Entry 5UI8 (X-ray diffraction, 3.76 A resolution); this record covers chains I and J of the 6 polymer chains in the assembly.

== Chain I ==
Molecule: DNA-directed RNA polymerase subunit beta
Organism: Escherichia coli O45:K1 (strain S88 / ExPEC)
Notes: EC 2.7.7.6
UniProtKB: B7MIX3 (RPOB_ECO45); residues 1-1342 here = UniProt positions 1-1342
Amino-acid sequence (1342 residues; numbered 1 to 1342; the number before each row is that of its first residue):
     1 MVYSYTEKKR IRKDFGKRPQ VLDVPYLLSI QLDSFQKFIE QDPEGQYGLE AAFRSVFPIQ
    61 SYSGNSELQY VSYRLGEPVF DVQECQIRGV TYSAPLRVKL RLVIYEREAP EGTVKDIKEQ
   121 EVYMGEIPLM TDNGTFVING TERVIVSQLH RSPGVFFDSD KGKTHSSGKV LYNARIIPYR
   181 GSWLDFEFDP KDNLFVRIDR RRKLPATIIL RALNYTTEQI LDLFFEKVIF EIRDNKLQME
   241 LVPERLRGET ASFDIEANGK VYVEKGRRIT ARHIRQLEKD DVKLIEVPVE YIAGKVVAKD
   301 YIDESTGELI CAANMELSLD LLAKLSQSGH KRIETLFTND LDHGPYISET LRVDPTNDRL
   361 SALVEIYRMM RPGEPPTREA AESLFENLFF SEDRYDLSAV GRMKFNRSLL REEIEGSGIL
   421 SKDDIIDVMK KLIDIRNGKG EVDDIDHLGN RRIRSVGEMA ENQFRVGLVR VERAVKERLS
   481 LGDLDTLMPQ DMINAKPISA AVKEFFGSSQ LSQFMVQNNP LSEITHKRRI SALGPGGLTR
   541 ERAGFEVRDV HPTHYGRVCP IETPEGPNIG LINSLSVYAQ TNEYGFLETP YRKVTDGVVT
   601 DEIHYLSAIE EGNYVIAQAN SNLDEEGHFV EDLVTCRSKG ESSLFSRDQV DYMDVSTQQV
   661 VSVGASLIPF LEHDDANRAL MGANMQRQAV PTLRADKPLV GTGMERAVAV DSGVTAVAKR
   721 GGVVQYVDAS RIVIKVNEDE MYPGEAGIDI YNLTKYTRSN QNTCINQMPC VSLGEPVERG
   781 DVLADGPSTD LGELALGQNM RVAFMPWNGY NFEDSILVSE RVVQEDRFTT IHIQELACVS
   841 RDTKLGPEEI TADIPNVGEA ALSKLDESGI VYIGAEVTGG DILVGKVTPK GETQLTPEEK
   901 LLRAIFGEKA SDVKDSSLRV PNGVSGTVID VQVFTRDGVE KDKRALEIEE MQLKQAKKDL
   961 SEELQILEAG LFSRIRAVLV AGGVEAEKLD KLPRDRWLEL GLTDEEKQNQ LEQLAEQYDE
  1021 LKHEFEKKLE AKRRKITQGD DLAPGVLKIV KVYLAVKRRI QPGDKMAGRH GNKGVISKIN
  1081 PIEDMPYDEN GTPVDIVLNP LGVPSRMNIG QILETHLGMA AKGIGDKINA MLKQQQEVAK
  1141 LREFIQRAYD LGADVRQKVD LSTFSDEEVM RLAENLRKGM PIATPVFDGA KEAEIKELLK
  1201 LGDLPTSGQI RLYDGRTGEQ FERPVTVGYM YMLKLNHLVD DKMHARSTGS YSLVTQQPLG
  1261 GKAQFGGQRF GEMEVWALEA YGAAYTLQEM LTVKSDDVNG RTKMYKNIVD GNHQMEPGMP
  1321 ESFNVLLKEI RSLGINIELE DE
Not modelled in the structure: 1, 227-336, 997-1009, 1342
Differences from the reference sequence: conflict Val516 (Asp in B7MIX3)
Swiss-Prot annotation at these positions:
  - modified residue (N6-acetyllysine): Lys1022, Lys1200

== Chain J ==
Molecule: DNA-directed RNA polymerase subunit beta'
Organism: Escherichia coli O157:H7
Notes: EC 2.7.7.6
UniProtKB: P0A8T8 (RPOC_ECO57); residue numbers follow UniProt; this construct covers 1-1407
Amino-acid sequence (1407 residues; each row starts with the number of its first residue):
     1 MKDLLKFLKA QTKTEEFDAI KIALASPDMI RSWSFGEVKK PETINYRTFK PERDGLFCAR
    61 IFGPVKDYEC LCGKYKRLKH RGVICEKCGV EVTQTKVRRE RMGHIELASP TAHIWFLKSL
   121 PSRIGLLLDM PLRDIERVLY FESYVVIEGG MTNLERQQIL TEEQYLDALE EFGDEFDAKM
   181 GAEAIQALLK SMDLEQECEQ LREELNETNS ETKRKKLTKR IKLLEAFVQS GNKPEWMILT
   241 VLPVLPPDLR PLVPLDGGRF ATSDLNDLYR RVINRNNRLK RLLDLAAPDI IVRNEKRMLQ
   301 EAVDALLDNG RRGRAITGSN KRPLKSLADM IKGKQGRFRQ NLLGKRVDYS GRSVITVGPY
   361 LRLHQCGLPK KMALELFKPF IYGKLELRGL ATTIKAAKKM VEREEAVVWD ILDEVIREHP
   421 VLLNRAPTLH RLGIQAFEPV LIEGKAIQLH PLVCAAYNAD FDGDQMAVHV PLTLEAQLEA
   481 RALMMSTNNI LSPANGEPII VPSQDVVLGL YYMTRDCVNA KGEGMVLTGP KEAERLYRSG
   541 LASLHARVKV RITEYEKDAN GELVAKTSLK DTTVGRAILW MIVPKGLPYS IVNQALGKKA
   601 ISKMLNTCYR ILGLKPTVIF ADQIMYTGFA YAARSGASVG IDDMVIPEKK HEIISEAEAE
   661 VAEIQEQFQS GLVTAGERYN KVIDIWAAAN DRVSKAMMDN LQTETVINRD GQEEKQVSFN
   721 SIYMMADSGA RGSAAQIRQL AGMRGLMAKP DGSIIETPIT ANFREGLNVL QYFISTHGAR
   781 KGLADTALKT ANSGYLTRRL VDVAQDLVVT EDDCGTHEGI MMTPVIEGGD VKEPLRDRVL
   841 GRVTAEDVLK PGTADILVPR NTLLHEQWCD LLEENSVDAV KVRSVVSCDT DFGVCAHCYG
   901 RDLARGHIIN KGEAIGVIAA QSIGEPGTQL TMRTFHIGGA ASRAAAESSI QVKNKGSIKL
   961 SNVKSVVNSS GKLVITSRNT ELKLIDEFGR TKESYKVPYG AVLAKGDGEQ VAGGETVANW
  1021 DPHTMPVITE VSGFVRFTDM IDGQTITRQT DELTGLSSLV VLDSAERTAG GKDLRPALKI
  1081 VDAQGNDVLI PGTDMPAQYF LPGKAIVQLE DGVQISSGDT LARIPQESGG TKDITGGLPR
  1141 VADLFEARRP KEPAILAEIS GIVSFGKETK GKRRLVITPV DGSDPYEEMI PKWRQLNVFE
  1201 GERVERGDVI SDGPEAPHDI LRLRGVHAVT RYIVNEVQDV YRLQGVKIND KHIEVIVRQM
  1261 LRKATIVNAG SSDFLEGEQV EYSRVKIANR ELEANGKVGA TYSRDLLGIT KASLATESFI
  1321 SAASFQETTR VLTEAAVAGK RDELRGLKEN VIVGRLIPAG TGYAYHQDRM RRRAAGEAPA
  1381 APQVTAEDAS ASLAELLNAG LGGSDNE
Not modelled in the structure: 254-259, 932-947, 1127-1134, 1195-1200, 1373-1407
Bound ions: Zn2+ site 1: Cys70, Cys72, Cys85, Cys88; Mg2+ near Asp462 (its only coordinating residue here); Zn2+ site 2: Cys814, Cys888, Cys898
Swiss-Prot annotation at these positions:
  - binding site (Zn(2+)): Cys70, Cys72, Cys85, Cys88, Cys814, Cys888, Cys895, Cys898
  - binding site (Mg(2+)): Asp460, Asp462, Asp464
  - modified residue: Lys972 (N6-acetyllysine)

== Interface between chain I and chain J ==
Pairs across the interface (331):
  Phe545(I) with Lys781(J)
  Arg548(I) with Arg780(J)
  Asp549(I) with Pro750(J); His777(J), salt bridge; Arg780(J)
  Val550(I) with Pro750(J); Thr776(J); His777(J); Arg780(J)
  His551(I) with Phe773(J)
  Pro552(I) with Phe773(J)
  Tyr555(I) with Leu770(J); Phe773(J), hydrophobic
  Pro560(I) with Phe773(J), hydrophobic; Thr776(J); Arg780(J), hydrogen bond (backbone-side chain)
  Thr563(I) with Arg780(J)
  Gly570(I) with Arg780(J)
  Asn573(I) with Arg780(J), hydrogen bond
  Gln618(I) with Val769(J); Leu770(J)
  Glu641(I) with Lys749(J), salt bridge
  Ser642(I) with Thr757(J)
  Thr657(I) with Val769(J)
  Val660(I) with Val769(J), hydrophobic; Phe773(J), hydrophobic
  Leu671(I) with Tyr772(J), hydrogen bond (backbone-side chain)
  Glu672(I) with Gly766(J); Leu767(J); Tyr772(J)
  His673(I) with Phe763(J), hydrogen bond (side chain-backbone); Arg764(J); Glu765(J); Gly766(J)
  Asp674(I) with Phe763(J); Tyr772(J), hydrogen bond (backbone-side chain)
  Asp675(I) with Arg744(J), salt bridge; Phe763(J); Tyr772(J), hydrogen bond (backbone-side chain)
  Ala676(I) with Tyr772(J), hydrophobic; Ala779(J), hydrophobic
  Asn677(I) with Ala779(J); Leu783(J)
  Ala679(I) with Tyr772(J)
  Leu680(I) with Leu783(J), hydrophobic
  Phe804(I) with Ala637(J); Ser638(J), hydrogen bond (backbone-side chain)
  Met805(I) with Ala637(J)
  Pro806(I) with Leu508(J), hydrophobic; Ala632(J); Ala633(J); Ala637(J)
  Trp807(I) with Ala633(J)
  Asn808(I) with Pro359(J); Phe629(J), hydrogen bond (side chain-backbone); Ala630(J), hydrogen bond (side chain-backbone); Ala633(J)
  Gly809(I) with Val357(J); Pro359(J); Phe629(J)
  Tyr810(I) with Val357(J); Pro359(J), hydrophobic; Tyr360(J)
  Asn811(I) with Asp505(J)
  Phe812(I) with Val357(J), hydrophobic; Phe461(J); Ser503(J); Gln504(J); Asp505(J)
  Glu813(I) with Gln504(J), hydrogen bond
  Asp814(I) with Asp462(J)
  Ser815(I) with Val357(J)
  Gln1061(I) with Lys445(J)
  Pro1062(I) with Ala446(J)
  Gly1063(I) with Val354(J)
  Lys1065(I) with Asp462(J)
  Lys1073(I) with Asp462(J)
  Val1075(I) with Phe461(J); Asp462(J); Gly463(J)
  Ser1077(I) with Thr356(J); Val357(J)
  Asn1099(I) with Asp505(J), hydrogen bond
  Pro1100(I) with Ala637(J); Ser638(J); Val639(J)
  Leu1101(I) with Gln504(J); Asp505(J); Leu508(J), hydrophobic; Met725(J), hydrophobic; Ala730(J), hydrophobic; Arg731(J)
  Pro1104(I) with Ile722(J), hydrophobic; Met725(J), hydrophobic; Gln736(J)
  Ser1105(I) with Arg731(J), hydrogen bond; Gly732(J); Gln736(J), hydrogen bond (backbone-side chain)
  Met1107(I) with Gln736(J); Phe763(J)
  Ile1109(I) with Met644(J), hydrophobic; Phe763(J)
  Ile1112(I) with Ile641(J), hydrophobic
  His1116(I) with Ile641(J)
  Phe1187(I) with Leu767(J); Asn768(J); Val769(J), hydrophobic
  Glu1192(I) with Ile641(J); Arg764(J)
  Thr1206(I) with Asp642(J)
  Ser1207(I) with Asp642(J)
  Glu1219(I) with Arg538(J), salt bridge; Arg634(J), salt bridge
  Phe1221(I) with Ala633(J); Arg634(J)
  Glu1222(I) with Tyr512(J); Tyr537(J), hydrogen bond; Leu544(J); Arg634(J), salt bridge; Ser635(J); Gly636(J)
  Arg1223(I) with Tyr512(J); Ser635(J); Gly636(J); Ala637(J); Phe719(J), hydrogen bond (side chain-backbone); Ser721(J), hydrogen bond; Met724(J)
  Pro1224(I) with Gly636(J); Ser638(J)
  Val1225(I) with Gly636(J); Ser638(J)
  Thr1226(I) with Ser638(J), hydrogen bond; Val639(J), hydrogen bond (side chain-backbone); Gly640(J)
  Val1239(I) with Val354(J), hydrophobic
  Asp1240(I) with Lys445(J), salt bridge
  Lys1242(I) with Gln465(J), hydrogen bond
  Met1243(I) with Arg352(J); Ser353(J); Lys445(J)
  His1244(I) with Gly351(J); Arg352(J), hydrogen bond (backbone-backbone); Met372(J)
  Ala1245(I) with Ser350(J); Met372(J), hydrophobic; Glu375(J)
  Arg1246(I) with Asp348(J), salt bridge; Tyr349(J), hydrogen bond (backbone-backbone); Ser350(J), hydrogen bond (backbone-backbone)
  Ser1247(I) with Asp348(J); Tyr349(J); Glu375(J), hydrogen bond
  Tyr1251(I) with Asp348(J), hydrogen bond
  Leu1253(I) with Arg99(J), hydrogen bond (backbone-side chain); Asp248(J)
  Val1254(I) with Arg99(J), hydrogen bond (backbone-side chain); Asp248(J); Leu249(J)
  Thr1255(I) with Gln340(J), hydrogen bond
  Gln1256(I) with Lys96(J)
  Gln1257(I) with Gln340(J); Lys345(J)
  Pro1258(I) with Arg346(J); Val347(J); Asp348(J)
  Leu1259(I) with Arg346(J), hydrogen bond (backbone-side chain)
  Gly1260(I) with Arg346(J), hydrogen bond (backbone-side chain)
  Gly1261(I) with Arg346(J)
  Lys1262(I) with Arg352(J); Gln465(J), hydrogen bond
  Gly1267(I) with Arg346(J); Val347(J); Ser350(J)
  Gln1268(I) with Arg346(J); Val347(J), hydrogen bond (backbone-backbone); Ser350(J), hydrogen bond (backbone-side chain); Gly351(J); Arg352(J)
  Arg1269(I) with Arg339(J), hydrogen bond (side chain-backbone); Leu343(J); Lys345(J); Arg346(J); Arg352(J)
  Phe1270(I) with Leu343(J); Gly344(J); Lys345(J), hydrogen bond (backbone-backbone); Val347(J), hydrophobic; His469(J)
  Gly1271(I) with Leu343(J)
  Glu1272(I) with Leu342(J); Leu343(J); Arg798(J), salt bridge
  Met1273(I) with Thr428(J)
  Glu1274(I) with Asn424(J); Thr428(J), hydrogen bond; Ile434(J)
  Val1275(I) with Val1351(J), hydrophobic
  Trp1276(I) with Arg798(J); Val801(J), hydrophobic; Gln921(J); Lys1348(J)
  Ala1277(I) with Thr428(J); Gln921(J)
  Leu1278(I) with Met484(J), hydrophobic
  Glu1279(I) with Gln805(J); Leu1347(J); Lys1348(J), salt bridge
  Ala1280(I) with Arg431(J); Glu913(J); Val917(J), hydrophobic; Ile918(J), hydrophobic; Gln921(J)
  Tyr1281(I) with Arg431(J), hydrogen bond (side chain-backbone); Leu432(J); Ile434(J), hydrogen bond (side chain-backbone); Leu483(J), hydrophobic; Met484(J), hydrophobic; Asn489(J)
  Gly1282(I) with Leu483(J); Gly1360(J); Thr1361(J), hydrogen bond (backbone-backbone)
  Ala1283(I) with Leu483(J)
  Ala1284(I) with Leu1356(J); Ile1357(J); Gly1362(J)
  Tyr1285(I) with Glu475(J); Leu1356(J); Thr1361(J)
  Thr1286(I) with Ala476(J); Glu479(J)
  Leu1287(I) with Ile1357(J), hydrophobic
  Gln1288(I) with Arg1355(J); Leu1356(J)
  Glu1289(I) with Pro471(J); Leu472(J), hydrogen bond (side chain-backbone); Thr473(J), hydrogen bond (side chain-backbone); Ala476(J)
  Met1290(I) with Val347(J); His469(J)
  Leu1291(I) with Lys345(J); Val1351(J), hydrophobic
  Thr1292(I) with Gly1354(J)
  Lys1294(I) with Val347(J); Asp348(J); Tyr349(J); Val470(J); Leu472(J)
  Ser1295(I) with Lys345(J); Arg346(J), hydrogen bond (side chain-backbone); Asp348(J)
  Asp1296(I) with Lys345(J), salt bridge
  Val1298(I) with Lys96(J)
  Met1304(I) with Leu472(J), hydrophobic; Thr473(J)
  Tyr1305(I) with Tyr349(J); Pro379(J), hydrophobic; Tyr382(J)
  Ile1308(I) with Pro379(J), hydrophobic; Phe380(J), hydrophobic
  Val1309(I) with Pro379(J); Tyr382(J), hydrophobic; Gly383(J); Glu386(J)
  His1313(I) with Phe380(J); Leu472(J); Leu474(J); Gln477(J)
  Gln1314(I) with Thr473(J)
  Met1315(I) with Thr473(J)
  Gly1318(I) with Gly1354(J)
  Pro1320(I) with Ile1352(J); Val1353(J); Gly1354(J)
  Glu1321(I) with Arg99(J), salt bridge
  Ser1322(I) with Asn341(J), hydrogen bond
  Phe1323(I) with Asn341(J), hydrogen bond (backbone-side chain); Ile1320(J), hydrophobic; Ile1352(J), hydrophobic
  Asn1324(I) with Glu100(J), hydrogen bond
  Val1325(I) with Arg99(J); Leu249(J), hydrophobic; Arg337(J)
  Leu1326(I) with Ile331(J), hydrophobic
  Lys1328(I) with Glu100(J), salt bridge; Leu245(J); Leu249(J)
  Glu1329(I) with Leu245(J); Met330(J); Arg337(J), salt bridge
  Ile1330(I) with Ile331(J), hydrophobic; Leu1332(J), hydrophobic
  Arg1331(I) with Trp33(J); Met102(J); Pro243(J)
  Ser1332(I) with Met102(J); Pro243(J); Leu245(J); Tyr269(J), hydrogen bond; Leu327(J)
  Leu1333(I) with His113(J); Trp115(J), hydrophobic; Pro243(J); Leu307(J), hydrophobic; Leu327(J), hydrophobic
  Gly1334(I) with Leu24(J); Ala25(J), hydrogen bond (backbone-backbone); His113(J), hydrogen bond (backbone-side chain)
  Ile1335(I) with Ile22(J), hydrophobic; Ala23(J); Trp33(J); Trp115(J), hydrophobic; Ala1336(J), hydrophobic
  Asn1336(I) with Ile22(J); Ala23(J), hydrogen bond (backbone-backbone); Met29(J); Trp33(J)
  Ile1337(I) with Ile20(J), hydrophobic; Lys21(J); Ile22(J), hydrophobic
  Glu1338(I) with Ile20(J); Lys21(J), hydrogen bond (backbone-backbone)
  Leu1339(I) with Phe17(J), hydrophobic; Asp18(J); Ile20(J), hydrophobic
  Glu1340(I) with Phe17(J); Asp18(J), hydrogen bond (backbone-backbone); Ala19(J), hydrogen bond (backbone-backbone); Lys21(J); Arg1341(J), salt bridge
  Asp1341(I) with Asp18(J)
Also at the interface, not in a pair above, chain I (154 interface residues in all): Gly373, His554, Cys559, Ile561, Ile569, Arg637, Gly1074, Ile1076, Arg1106, Leu1113, Thr1248, Met1319
Also at the interface, not in a pair above, chain J (177 interface residues in all): Ile30, Glu142, Leu239, Val244, Phe338, Ile355, Lys371, Leu376, Lys378, Leu422, Arg425, Ala426, Gln435, Gly444, Pro451, Asp460, Ala467, Asn720, Gln739, Leu740, Ile774, Ser775, Ala784, Ala914, Phe1319

== Overview ==
The interface between chain I and chain J involves 154 residues on one side and 177 on the other; the contacts
include 51 hydrogen bonds and 15 salt bridges. Polar pairs include Asp549(I)-His777(J), Glu641(I)-Lys749(J)
and Asp675(I)-Arg744(J).
Chain I is DNA-directed RNA polymerase subunit beta (Escherichia coli O45:K1 (strain S88 / ExPEC)) and chain J
is DNA-directed RNA polymerase subunit beta' (Escherichia coli O157:H7); the structure, structure of
sigmaN-holoenzyme, was determined by X-ray diffraction together with 5UI5 from the same study.
